Entry 8ETH (electron microscopy, 3.80 A resolution); this record covers chains 1 and L of the 41 polymer chains in the assembly.

[Chain 1]
Molecule: 3497-nt RNA strand
Organism: Schizosaccharomyces pombe
Sequence (3497 nucleotides; row label = number of the first residue in the row; note: 32 numbers in that range are skipped by the numbering (no residue carries them; nothing is unmodelled there); a row labelled like 1219A-1219K holds insertion residues (1219A, then the next letters in order)):
     1 AUUUGACCUCAAAUCAGGUAGGACUACGCGCUGAACUUAAGCAUAUCAAU
    51 AAGCGCAGGAAAAGAAAAUAACCAUGAUUCCCUCAGUAACGGCGAGUGAA
   101 GCGGGAAAAGCUCAAAUUUGAAAUCUGGCAACAUUUCUUUUGUUGUCCGA
   151 GUUGUAAUUUCAAGAAGCUGCUUUGAGUGUAGACGAUCGGUCUAAGUUCC
   201 UUGGAACAGGACGUCAGAGAGGGUGAGAACCCCGUCUUUGGUCGAUUGGA
   251 UAUGCCAUAUAAAGCGCUUUCGAAGAGUCGAGUUGUUUGGGAAUGCAGCU
   301 CUAAAUGGGUGGUAAAUUUCAUCUAAAGCUAAAUAUUGGCGAGAGACCGA
   351 UAGCGAACAAGUAGAGUGAUCGAAAGAUGAAAAGAACUUUGAAAAGAGAG
   401 UUAAAUAGUACGUGAAAUUGCUGAAAGGGAAGCAUUGGAAAUCAGUCUUA
   451 CCUGGGUGAGAUCAGUAGUCUCUUCGCGAGACUAUGCACUCUGAACCUGU
   501 GGUAGGUCAGCAUCAGUUUUCGGGGGCGGAAAAAGAAUAAGGGAAGGUGG
   551 CUUUCCGGGUUCUGCCUGGGGAGUGUUUAUAGCCCUUGUUGUAAUACGUC
   601 CACUGGGGACUGAGGACUGCGGCUUCGUGCCAAGGAUGCUGACAUAAUGG
   651 UUUUCAAUGGCCCGUCUUGAAACACGGACCAAGGAGUCUAGCAUCUAUGC
   701 GAGUGUUUGGGUGAUGAAAACCCAUCCGCGAAAUGAAAGUGAAUGCAGGU
   751 GGGAACGCCCUUGUGGCGUGCACCAUCGACCGACCCGGAAGUUUGUCAAU
   801 GGAAGGGUUUGAGUAAGAGCAUAGCUGUUGGGACCCGAAAGAUGGUGAAC
   851 UAUGCCUGAAUAGGGUGAAGCCAGAGGAAACUCUGGUGGAGGCUCGUAGA
   901 GAUUCUGACGUGCAAAUCGAUCUUCAAAUUUGGGUAUAGGGGCGAAAGAC
   951 UAAUCGAACCAUCUAGUAGCUGGUUCCUGCCGAAGUUUCCCUCAGGAUAG
  1001 CAGAAACUCAGAUCAGUUUUAUGAGGUAAAGCGAAUGAUUAGAGGUCUUG
  1051 GGGAAGGAAUUUCCUCAACCUAUUCUCAAACUUUAAAUAUGUAAGACGCC
  1101 CUUGUCGCUUAAUUGGACGUGGGCCAUCGAAUGAGAGUUUCUAGUGGGCC
  1151 AUUUUUGGUAAGCAGAACUGGCGAUGCGGGAUGAACCGAACGUGAGGUUA
  1201 AGGUGCCGGAAUGUACGCU
1219A-1219K CAUCAGACACC
  1224 AGA
  1234 AAAGGUGUUAGUUCAUCUAGACAGCAGGACGGUGGCCAUGGAAGUCGGAA
  1284 UCCGCUAAGGAGUGUGUAACAACUCACCUGCCGAAUGAACUAGCCCUGAA
  1334 AAUGGAUGGCGCUUAAGCGUACUACCCAUACCUCACCGUCUGGGUUAGCU
  1384 UUGAGAAGCUCAGACGAGUAGGCAGGCGUGGAGGUUUGUGACGAAGCCUU
  1434 GGGCGUGAGCCUGGGUCGAACAGCCUCUAGUGCAGAUCUUGGUGGAAGUA
  1484 GCAAAUAUUCAAAUGAGAACUUUGAAGACUGAAGUGGGGAAAGGUUCCAU
  1534 GUGAACAGCAGUUGGACAUGGGUUAGUCGAUCCUAAGAGAUAGGGAAGCU
  1584 CCGUAUGAAAGUUGCACGAUUUUUCGUGCCUCCUAUCGAAAGGGAAUCCG
  1634 GUUAAUAUUCCGGAACCAGAAGGUGGAAUCAACACGGCAACGUAAAUGAA
  1684 GUUGGAGACGUCGGCGGGAGCCCUGGGAAGAGUUCUCUUUUCUUUUUAAC
  1734 AAACCAUUGAACUACCCUGAAAUCGGUUUAUCCGGAGCUAGGGUAUGGUG
  1784 UUUGGAAGAGUUCAGCGCCUCAUGCUGAAUCCGGUGCGCUCUCGACGGCC
  1834 CUUGAAAAUCCAACGGAAGAAUGGACCUUCGGGUCCUUGUUUUCACAUCU
  1884 GGUCGUACUCAUAACCGCAGCAGGUCUCCAAGGUGAACAGCCUCUAGUUG
  1934 AUAGAACAAUGUAGAUAAGGGAAGUCGGCAAAAUGGAUCCGUAACUUCGG
  1984 GAUAAGGAUUGGCUCUAAGGGUUGGGUACGUUGGGCCUUGGAACCUGAAC
  2034 GGUUGCUGGACUGAGCGUGGACCGAUGUCUUUUCUCGCCUUUCGGGGUGA
  2084 GAAGGGAUGUUGGACCUGCUUGGACCUUGGCGGCCGGGAAGUCCUUGGUC
  2134 GGGCUUUUCUCCUUCUCGGGGAUUAUGCUCUUACUGGCGUACGUUUAACA
  2184 ACCAACUUAGAACUGGUACGGACAAGGGGAAUCUGACUGUCUAAUUAAAA
  2234 CAUAGCAUUGCGAUGGCCAGAAAGUGGUGUUGACGCAAUGUGAUUUCUGC
  2284 CCAGUGCUCUGAAUGUCAAAGUGAAGAAAUUCAACCAAGCGCGGGUAAAC
  2334 GGCGGGAGUAACUAUGACUCUCUUAAGGUAGCCAAAUGCCUCGUCAUCUA
  2384 ACUAGUGACGCGCAUGAAUGGAUUAACGAGAUUCCCACUGUCCCUAUCUA
  2434 CUAUCUAGCGAAACCACAGCCUGGGGAACGGGCCAGGCAAAAUCAGCGGG
  2484 GAAAGAAGACCCUGUUGAGCUUGACUCUAGUUUGACAUUGUGAAGAGACA
  2534 UAGAGGGUGUAGGAUAAGUGGGAGUAUGUUUCGGCAUACGCCGGUGAAAU
  2584 ACCACUACCUUUAUCGUUUCUUUACUUAAUCAAUGAAGCGGAAUUGGGAU
  2634 UUAUUUCCCAUAUUCUAGCGUUAAAGUUUCUUCGCGAACUGAUCCGCGUU
  2684 GAUGACAUUGUCAGGUGGGGAGUUUGGCUGGGGCGGCACAUCUGUUAAAA
  2734 GAUAACGCAGGUGUCCUAAGGGGGACUCAUCGAGAACAGAAAUCUCGAGU
  2784 AGAAUAAAAGGGUAAAAGUCCCCUUGAUUUUGAUUUUCAGUGUGAAUACA
  2834 AACCAUGAAAGUGUGGCCUAUCGAUCCUUUGUUCCCUCGAAAUUUGAGGA
  2884 CAGAGGUGCCAGAAAAGUUACCACAGGGAUAACUGGCUUGUGGCAGCCAA
  2934 GCGUUCAUAGCGACGUUGCUUUUUGAUUCUUCGAUGUCGGCUCUUCCUAU
  2984 CAUACCGAAGCAGAAUUCGGUAAGCGUUGGAUUGUUCACCCACUAAUAGG
  3034 GAACGUGAGCUGGGUUUAGACCGUCGUGAGACAGGUUAGUUUUACCCUAC
  3084 UGAUGAAGUGUCGUCGCAAUGGUAAUUCAACUUAGUACGAGAGGAACCGU
  3134 UGAUUCAGAUCAUUGGUAUUUGCGGCUGCCUGACAAGGCAAUGCCGCGGA
  3184 GCUAUCAUCUGCCGGAUAACGGCUGAACGCCUCUAAGCCAGAAUCCGUGC
  3234 CAGAAAGCGACG
3245A-3245U AUUUUUUGGUCCGCAUGAUUU
  3246 AU
  3269 AUGUAUAAAAAUAGAGGUAGGACUUGUUCCUACUCUCCUGUAUCGUAGAA
  3319 GAUGGGCGAUGGUUGAUGAAACGGAAGUGUUUUAUUGACUUGUCCAUGAA
  3369 AUUCCAUUGAAAUCUUGUGCGGAAUCGAAUCCAUUGCAUACGACUUUAAU
  3419 GUGGAACGGGGUAUUGUAAGCAGUAGAGUAGCCUUGUUGUUACGAUCUGC
  3469 UGAGAUUAAGCCUUUGUUCCCAAGAUUUG
Disordered / not traced: 1-2, 33-50, 91-95, 287-294, 313-318, 428-432, 474-476, 552-573, 667-672, 732-747, 761-763, 778-815, 849-957, 986-998, 1022-1129, 1154-1166, 1181-1185, 1219A-1219K, 1234, 1247-1320, 1332-1340, 1486-2439, 2459-2463, 2471-3093, 3122-3125, 3152-3181, 3209-3218, 3238-3239, 3245A-3245U, 3287-3300, 3375-3394, 3436-3470, 3497

[Chain L]
Name: 60S ribosomal protein L13
Organism: Schizosaccharomyces pombe
UniProtKB: O74175 (RL13_SCHPO); numbering as in UniProt (aligned over 1-208)
Amino-acid sequence (208 residues; row label = number of the first residue in the row):
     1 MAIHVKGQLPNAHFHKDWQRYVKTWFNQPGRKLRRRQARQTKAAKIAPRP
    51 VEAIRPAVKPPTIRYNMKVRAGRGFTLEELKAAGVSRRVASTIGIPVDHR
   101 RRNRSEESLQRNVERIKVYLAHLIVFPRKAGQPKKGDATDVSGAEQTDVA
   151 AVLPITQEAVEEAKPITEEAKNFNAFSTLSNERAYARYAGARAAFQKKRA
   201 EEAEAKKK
Disordered / not traced: 1-20, 137-208
Curated features (UniProtKB/Swiss-Prot):
  - modified residue (Phosphoserine): Ser177, Ser180

[Interface between chain 1 and chain L]
Contacting residue pairs (99; chain 1 residue first):
  A65(1) - Arg73(L)  base contact
  A65(1) - Arg100(L)  phosphate contact
  A66(1) - His99(L)  salt bridge to the phosphate
  A66(1) - Arg100(L)  salt bridge to the phosphate
  A70(1) - Pro61(L)  sugar contact
  C72(1) - Pro61(L)  base contact
  C72(1) - Thr62(L)  base contact
  C72(1) - Ile63(L)  sugar contact
  C72(1) - Asn66(L)  hydrogen bond to the phosphate
  C73(1) - Lys59(L)  base contact
  C73(1) - Asn66(L)  base contact
  C73(1) - Met67(L)  base contact
  C73(1) - Ser105(L)  phosphate contact
  A74(1) - Lys59(L)  hydrogen bond to the sugar
  A74(1) - Pro60(L)  hydrogen bond to the sugar
  A74(1) - Pro61(L)  base contact
  A74(1) - Arg104(L)  base contact
  A74(1) - Ser105(L)  hydrogen bond to the phosphate
  A74(1) - Ser108(L)  phosphate contact
  U75(1) - Val58(L)  sugar contact
  U75(1) - Lys59(L)  sugar contact
  U75(1) - Pro61(L)  sugar contact
  U75(1) - Arg70(L)  hydrogen bond to the phosphate
  U75(1) - Arg101(L)  salt bridge to the phosphate
  U75(1) - Arg104(L)  salt bridge to the phosphate
  G76(1) - Arg70(L)  salt bridge to the phosphate
  G76(1) - Gly72(L)  phosphate contact
  G76(1) - Arg73(L)  sugar contact
  G76(1) - Asp98(L)  hydrogen bond to the sugar
  G76(1) - Arg100(L)  hydrogen bond to the sugar
  G76(1) - Arg101(L)  base contact
  G76(1) - Arg102(L)  base contact
  A77(1) - Arg73(L)  salt bridge to the phosphate
  A77(1) - Arg100(L)  sugar contact
  C81(1) - Trp25(L)  sugar contact
  C102(1) - Pro61(L)  phosphate contact
  C102(1) - Thr62(L)  sugar contact
  C102(1) - Tyr65(L)  sugar contact
  G103(1) - Pro60(L)  phosphate contact
  G103(1) - Pro61(L)  phosphate contact
  G103(1) - Tyr65(L)  sugar contact
  G103(1) - Arg70(L)  salt bridge to the phosphate
  G104(1) - Arg70(L)  phosphate contact
  A106(1) - Arg35(L)  hydrogen bond to the sugar
  A106(1) - Arg39(L)  hydrogen bond to the phosphate
  A107(1) - Arg39(L)  salt bridge to the phosphate
  A107(1) - Glu52(L)  phosphate contact
  A108(1) - Lys42(L)  salt bridge to the phosphate
  A108(1) - Arg55(L)  base contact
  A108(1) - Arg73(L)  base contact
  G110(1) - Arg73(L)  salt bridge to the phosphate
  A162(1) - Leu77(L)  phosphate contact
  A162(1) - Arg87(L)  hydrogen bond to the base
  A162(1) - His99(L)  stacking on the base
  A163(1) - Arg87(L)  salt bridge to the phosphate
  U174(1) - Arg128(L)  sugar contact
  U174(1) - Ala130(L)  phosphate contact
  U174(1) - Gly131(L)  hydrogen bond to the sugar
  G175(1) - Lys129(L)  phosphate contact
  G175(1) - Ala130(L)  phosphate contact
  G175(1) - Gly131(L)  hydrogen bond to the phosphate
  A257(1) - Gln132(L)  hydrogen bond to the base
  A257(1) - Pro133(L)  base contact
  A259(1) - Pro133(L)  base contact
  A259(1) - Gly136(L)  sugar contact
  U260(1) - Gly136(L)  phosphate contact
  G264(1) - Ser86(L)  sugar contact
  C265(1) - Ser86(L)  sugar contact
  G266(1) - Lys81(L)  salt bridge to the phosphate
  U322(1) - Arg102(L)  salt bridge to the phosphate
  U322(1) - Arg104(L)  salt bridge to the phosphate
  C323(1) - Arg102(L)  salt bridge to the phosphate
  A333(1) - Arg35(L)  phosphate contact
  U334(1) - Arg31(L)  salt bridge to the phosphate
  U334(1) - Arg34(L)  salt bridge to the phosphate
  U334(1) - Arg35(L)  salt bridge to the phosphate
  A335(1) - Arg31(L)  salt bridge to the phosphate
  U707(1) - Gln28(L)  sugar contact
  U708(1) - Trp25(L)  phosphate contact
  U708(1) - Gln28(L)  hydrogen bond to the phosphate
  G709(1) - Trp25(L)  phosphate contact
  G709(1) - Gln28(L)  hydrogen bond to the phosphate
  G709(1) - Arg35(L)  hydrogen bond to the phosphate
  G710(1) - Lys32(L)  base contact
  G710(1) - Arg35(L)  salt bridge to the phosphate
  G710(1) - Arg39(L)  salt bridge to the phosphate
  G711(1) - Lys32(L)  hydrogen bond to the base
  G711(1) - Arg36(L)  salt bridge to the phosphate
  G711(1) - Arg39(L)  salt bridge to the phosphate
  U712(1) - Lys32(L)  base contact
  U712(1) - Arg36(L)  salt bridge to the phosphate
  G713(1) - Leu33(L)  base contact
  A717(1) - Leu33(L)  base contact
  A718(1) - Phe26(L)  base contact
  A718(1) - Pro29(L)  sugar contact
  A719(1) - Pro29(L)  phosphate contact
  C726(1) - Lys68(L)  phosphate contact
  C727(1) - Arg64(L)  salt bridge to the phosphate
  C727(1) - Tyr65(L)  hydrogen bond to the phosphate
Other interface residues (no listed pair), chain 1 (50 interface residues in all): A71, C82, A109, C111, U258, G728
Other interface residues (no listed pair), chain L (51 interface residues in all): Ala71, Arg88, Lys134, Lys135

[Overview]
50 residues of chain 1 and 51 residues of chain L are in contact; the contacts include 18 hydrogen bonds, 25
salt bridges and 1 aromatic stacking contact. Polar pairs include A162(1)-Arg87(L), A257(1)-Gln132(L) and
G711(1)-Lys32(L).
Chain 1 is a 3497-nt RNA strand and chain L is 60S ribosomal protein L13, both from Schizosaccharomyces pombe;
the structure, Ytm1 associated 60S nascent ribosome State 1B, was determined by electron microscopy (same
publication as 8ESQ, 8ESR, 8ETC, 8ETG, 8ETI, 8ETJ and 3 further entries).
